Entry 8P62 (electron microscopy, 3.90 A resolution); this record covers chains 4 and 7 of the 14 polymer chains in the assembly.

== Chain 4 ==
Name: DNA replication licensing factor MCM4
Source organism: Saccharomyces cerevisiae
Notes: EC 3.6.4.12
UniProtKB: P30665 (MCM4_YEAST); residues 1-933 here = UniProt positions 1-933
Chain sequence (933 residues; each row starts with the number of its first residue):
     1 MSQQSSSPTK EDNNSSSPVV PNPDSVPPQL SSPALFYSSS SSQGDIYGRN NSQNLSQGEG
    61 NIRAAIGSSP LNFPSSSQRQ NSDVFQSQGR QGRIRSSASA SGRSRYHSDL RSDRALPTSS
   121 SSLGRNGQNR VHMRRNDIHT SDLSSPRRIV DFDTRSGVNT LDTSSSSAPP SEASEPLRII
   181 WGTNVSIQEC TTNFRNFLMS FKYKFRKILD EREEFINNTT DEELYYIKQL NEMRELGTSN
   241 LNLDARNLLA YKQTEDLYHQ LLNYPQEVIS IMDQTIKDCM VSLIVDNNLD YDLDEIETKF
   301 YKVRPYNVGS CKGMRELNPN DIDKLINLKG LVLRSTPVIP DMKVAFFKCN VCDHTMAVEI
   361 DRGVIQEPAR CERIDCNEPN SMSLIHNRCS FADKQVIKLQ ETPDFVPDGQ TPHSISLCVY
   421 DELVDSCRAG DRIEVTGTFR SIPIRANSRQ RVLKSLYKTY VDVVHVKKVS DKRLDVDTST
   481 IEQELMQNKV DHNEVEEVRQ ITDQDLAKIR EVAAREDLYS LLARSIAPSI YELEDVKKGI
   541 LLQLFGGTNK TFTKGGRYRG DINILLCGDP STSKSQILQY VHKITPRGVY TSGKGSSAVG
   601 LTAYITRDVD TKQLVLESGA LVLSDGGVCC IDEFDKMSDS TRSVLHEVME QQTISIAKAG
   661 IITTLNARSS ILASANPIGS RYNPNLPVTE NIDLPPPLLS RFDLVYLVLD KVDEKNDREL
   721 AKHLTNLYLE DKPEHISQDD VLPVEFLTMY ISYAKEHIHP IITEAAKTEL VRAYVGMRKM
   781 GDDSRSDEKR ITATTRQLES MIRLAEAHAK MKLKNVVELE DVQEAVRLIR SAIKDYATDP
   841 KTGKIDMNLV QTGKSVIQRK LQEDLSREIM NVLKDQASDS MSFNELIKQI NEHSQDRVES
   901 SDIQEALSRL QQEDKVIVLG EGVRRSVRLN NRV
Not modelled in the structure: 1-182, 213-222, 286-291, 470-503, 594-599, 730-740, 842-933
Swiss-Prot annotation at these positions:
  - motif: Ser700 to Asp703 (Arginine finger)
  - binding site (ATP): Gly568 to Ser575
  - modified residue (Phosphoserine): Ser52, Ser56, Ser69
  - mutagenesis: Lys574 (K574A: Loss of MCM2-7 complex helicase activity)
Metal / ion sites: Zn2+: Cys349, Cys352, Cys376
Ligand contacts:
  - ADP (adenosine-5'-diphosphate), molecule 1: Ser529, Asp569, Pro570, Ser571, Thr572, Ser573, Lys574, Ser575, Asn676, Leu720, Leu724
  - ADP, molecule 2: Glu650, Arg701, Thr795, Arg796

== Chain 7 ==
Name: DNA replication licensing factor MCM7
Source organism: Saccharomyces cerevisiae
Notes: EC 3.6.4.12
UniProtKB: P38132 (MCM7_YEAST); numbering as in UniProt (aligned over 1-845)
Chain sequence (845 residues; each row starts with the number of its first residue):
     1 MSAALPSIQL PVDYNNLFNE ITDFLVTFKQ DTLSSDATRN ENEDENLDAE NIEQHLLEKG
    61 PKYMAMLQKV ANRELNSVII DLDDILQYQN EKFLQGTQAD DLVSAIQQNA NHFTELFCRA
   121 IDNNMPLPTK EIDYKDDVLD VILNQRRLRN ERMLSDRTNE IRSENLMDTT MDPPSSMNDA
   181 LREVVEDETE LFPPNLTRRY FLYFKPLSQN CARRYRKKAI SSKPLSVRQI KGDFLGQLIT
   241 VRGIITRVSD VKPAVEVIAY TCDQCGYEVF QEVNSRTFTP LSECTSEECS QNQTKGQLFM
   301 STRASKFSAF QECKIQELSQ QVPVGHIPRS LNIHVNGTLV RSLSPGDIVD VTGIFLPAPY
   361 TGFKALKAGL LTETYLEAQF VRQHKKKFAS FSLTSDVEER VMELITSGDV YNRLAKSIAP
   421 EIYGNLDVKK ALLLLLVGGV DKRVGDGMKI RGDINVCLMG DPGVAKSQLL KAICKISPRG
   481 VYTTGKGSSG VGLTAAVMKD PVTDEMILEG GALVLADNGI CCIDEFDKMD ESDRTAIHEV
   541 MEQQTISISK AGINTTLNAR TSILAAANPL YGRYNPRLSP LDNINLPAAL LSRFDILFLM
   601 LDIPSRDDDE KLAEHVTYVH MHNKQPDLDF TPVEPSKMRE YIAYAKTKRP VMSEAVNDYV
   661 VQAYIRLRQD SKREMDSKFS FGQATPRTLL GIIRLSQALA KLRLADMVDI DDVEEALRLV
   721 RVSKESLYQE TNKSKEDESP TTKIFTIIKK MLQETGKNTL SYENIVKTVR LRGFTMLQLS
   781 NCIQEYSYLN VWHLINEGNT LKFVDDGTMD TDQEDSLVST PKLAPQTTAS ANVSAQDSDI
   841 DLQDA
Not modelled in the structure: 1-3, 31-58, 155-188, 729-845
Swiss-Prot annotation at these positions:
  - motif: Ser592 to Asp595 (Arginine finger)
  - binding site (ATP): Tyr423, Gly463, Ala465, Lys466, Ser467, Asn568, Arg593, Arg687
  - modified residue: Thr811 (Phosphothreonine), Ser819 (Phosphoserine), Ser838 (Phosphoserine)
  - mutagenesis: Lys466 (K466A: Loss of MCM2-7 complex helicase activity)
Metal / ion sites: Zn2+: Cys262, Cys265, Cys289, Lys295
Ligand contacts:
  - ADP (adenosine-5'-diphosphate): Pro686, Arg687, Leu690
  - ATP (adenosine-5'-triphosphate): Glu421, Ile422, Tyr423, Asn425, Asp461, Pro462, Gly463, Val464, Ala465, Lys466, Ser467, Gln468, Asp524, Leu612, Val616

== How chain 4 and chain 7 interact ==
Contacting residue pairs (53; chain 4 residue first):
  Asn263(4) - Val138(7)
  Asn263(4) - Arg303(7)  hydrogen bond (backbone-side chain)
  Tyr264(4) - Val138(7)
  Arg315(4) - Arg341(7)  hydrogen bond (backbone-side chain)
  Asp323(4) - Thr302(7)  hydrogen bond
  Asp323(4) - Arg303(7)
  Leu333(4) - Ile553(7)  hydrophobic
  Arg334(4) - Ala551(7)  hydrogen bond (side chain-backbone)
  Lys398(4) - Glu505(7)  salt bridge
  Gln400(4) - Thr555(7)  hydrogen bond
  Thr411(4) - Val497(7)
  Pro412(4) - Glu509(7)
  Ser414(4) - Glu505(7)  hydrogen bond
  Arg451(4) - Pro280(7)
  Val452(4) - Phe278(7)
  Leu453(4) - Thr277(7)
  Leu453(4) - Phe278(7)  hydrogen bond (backbone-backbone)
  Ser455(4) - Ala254(7)
  Ser455(4) - Val255(7)
  Ser455(4) - Ser275(7)
  Ser455(4) - Arg276(7)
  Leu456(4) - Lys252(7)
  Leu456(4) - Pro253(7)
  Leu456(4) - Phe310(7)  hydrophobic
  Tyr457(4) - Lys252(7)
  Tyr457(4) - Pro253(7)
  Tyr457(4) - Val255(7)  hydrophobic
  Tyr457(4) - Phe307(7)  hydrophobic
  Thr459(4) - Pro253(7)
  Pro570(4) - Arg687(7)
  Ser571(4) - Ala684(7)  hydrogen bond (side chain-backbone)
  Ser571(4) - Pro686(7)
  Glu633(4) - His538(7)  salt bridge
  Ser680(4) - Gln683(7)  hydrogen bond
  Arg681(4) - Glu674(7)  salt bridge
  Arg681(4) - Gln683(7)
  Arg681(4) - Ala684(7)
  Asp710(4) - Arg668(7)  salt bridge
  Lys711(4) - Arg668(7)  hydrogen bond (backbone-side chain)
  Val712(4) - Arg668(7)
  Val712(4) - Lys672(7)
  Asp717(4) - Ile665(7)
  Asp717(4) - Arg668(7)  salt bridge
  Arg718(4) - Val661(7)
  Ala721(4) - Val661(7)  hydrophobic
  Lys722(4) - Val661(7)
  Tyr728(4) - Val440(7)
  Tyr728(4) - Val444(7)
  Tyr728(4) - Met652(7)  hydrophobic
  Tyr728(4) - Ile693(7)
  Tyr728(4) - Gln697(7)
  Leu729(4) - Met652(7)  hydrophobic
  Leu729(4) - Glu654(7)
Also at the interface, not in a pair above, chain 4 (48 interface residues in all): Glu316, Leu317, Pro319, Ile322, Lys324, Arg362, Val364, Gly430, Ser441, Pro443, Lys454, Gln579, Val609, Glu714, Thr725, Leu727
Also at the interface, not in a pair above, chain 7 (51 interface residues in all): Lys135, Ile258, Thr279, Phe299, Met300, Ser308, Ala309, Met506, Ile507, Gln544, Asn554, Tyr664, Ser671, Thr685

== In short ==
Chain 4 and chain 7 form an interface of 48 and 51 residues respectively; the contacts include 10 hydrogen
bonds and 5 salt bridges. Polar pairs include Lys398(4)-Glu505(7), Glu633(4)-His538(7) and
Arg681(4)-Glu674(7). One ADP molecule is bound between chain 4 and chain 7.
Here chain 4 is DNA replication licensing factor MCM4 and chain 7 is DNA replication licensing factor MCM7,
both from Saccharomyces cerevisiae. Entry 8P62 (S. cerevisiae ssDNA-sCMGE after DNA replication initiation)
was determined by electron microscopy together with 8P5E and 8P63 from the same study.
